7X2I - chains H and B of the 6 polymer chains in the assembly; structure by electron microscopy, 3.29 A resolution.

== Chain H ==
Molecule: 2E6 heavy chain
Organism: Mus musculus
Amino-acid sequence (119 residues; numbered 1 to 119; the number before each row is that of its first residue):
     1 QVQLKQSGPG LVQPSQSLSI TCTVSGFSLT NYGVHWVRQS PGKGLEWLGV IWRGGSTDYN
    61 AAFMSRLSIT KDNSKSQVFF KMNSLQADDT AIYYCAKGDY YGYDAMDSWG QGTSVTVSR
Disulfides: Cys-22/Cys-95

== Chain B ==
Molecule: VP2
Organism: Coxsackievirus B1
UniProt: A0A2S0RQC2 (A0A2S0RQC2_9ENTO); residues 1-263 here correspond to UniProt positions 70-332 (UniProt number = residue number + 69)
Amino-acid sequence (263 residues; each row starts with the number of its first residue):
     1 SPSAEECGYS DRVRSITLGN STITTQECAN VVVGYGVWPE YLKDNEATAE DQPTQPDVAT
    61 CRFYTLESVQ WMKNSAGWWW KLPDALSQMG LFGQNMQYHY LGRTGYTIHV QCNASKFHQG
   121 CLLVVCVPEA EMGCSNLNNT PEFSELSGGD SARMFTDTQV GESNAKKVQT AVWNAGMGVG
   181 VGNLTIFPHQ WINLRTNNSA TLVMPYINSV PMDNMFRHNN LTLMIIPFVP LNYSEGSSPY
   241 VPITVTIAPM CAEYNGLRLA SNQ
Unresolved in the structure: 1-9, 262-263

== How chain H and chain B interact ==
Contacting residue pairs (15; chain H residue first):
  Thr-30(H) / Arg-153(B)
  Asn-31(H) / Arg-153(B)  hydrogen bond
  Trp-52(H) / Asn-164(B)
  Arg-53(H) / Ser-144(B)
  Arg-53(H) / Glu-145(B)  salt bridge
  Arg-53(H) / Arg-153(B)
  Gly-54(H) / Glu-142(B)
  Gly-54(H) / Ser-144(B)
  Ser-56(H) / Ala-165(B)
  Tyr-101(H) / Met-72(B)  hydrophobic
  Tyr-101(H) / Met-154(B)  hydrophobic
  Gly-102(H) / Thr-156(B)
  Tyr-103(H) / Thr-156(B)
  Tyr-103(H) / Asp-157(B)  hydrogen bond
  Tyr-103(H) / Thr-158(B)
Other interface residues (no listed pair), chain H (12 interface residues in all): Asp-58, Asp-99, Asp-104
Other interface residues (no listed pair), chain B (16 interface residues in all): Gln-70, Ser-151, Phe-155, Ser-163, Lys-167

== In short ==
12 residues of chain H and 16 residues of chain B are in contact; the contacts include 2 hydrogen bonds and 1
salt bridge. Polar pairs include Arg-53(H)/Glu-145(B), Asn-31(H)/Arg-153(B) and Tyr-103(H)/Asp-157(B).
Here chain H is 2E6 heavy chain (Mus musculus) and chain B is VP2 (Coxsackievirus B1). Entry 7X2I (Cryo-EM
structure of Coxsackievirus B1 pre-A particle in complex with nAb 2E6 (CVB1-pre-A:2E6)) was determined by
electron microscopy (same publication as 7X2G, 7X2O, 7X2T, 7X2W, 7X35, 7X37 and 7 further entries).
